3J31 - chains F and J of the 18 polymer chains in the assembly; structure by electron microscopy, 4.50 A resolution (low resolution: residue-level contacts below are approximate; hydrogen-bond / salt-bridge calls are withheld).

[Chain F (and J)]
Protein: Coat protein
From: Sulfolobus turreted icosahedral virus
Notes: chain J of this document is another copy of the same molecule, construct and numbering; everything in this record applies to it too
Reference sequence: Q6Q0J0 (Q6Q0J0_9VIRU); numbering as in UniProt (aligned over 1-345)
Chain sequence (345 residues; each row starts with the number of its first residue):
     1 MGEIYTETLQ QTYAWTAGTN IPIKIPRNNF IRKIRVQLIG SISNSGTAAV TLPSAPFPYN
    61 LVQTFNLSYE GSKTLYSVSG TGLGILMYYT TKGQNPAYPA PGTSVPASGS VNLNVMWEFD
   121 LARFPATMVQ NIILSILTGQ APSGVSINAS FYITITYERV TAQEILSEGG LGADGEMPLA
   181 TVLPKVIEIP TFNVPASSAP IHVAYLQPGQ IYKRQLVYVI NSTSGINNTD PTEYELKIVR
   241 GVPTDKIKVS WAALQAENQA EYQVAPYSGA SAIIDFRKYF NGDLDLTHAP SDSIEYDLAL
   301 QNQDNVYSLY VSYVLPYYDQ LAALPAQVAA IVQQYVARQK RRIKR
Not modelled in the structure: 1

[Chain F / chain J interface]
Contacting residue pairs (15; chain F residue first):
  Tyr-5(F) with Glu-70(J); Ser-72(J)
  Gln-10(F) with Asn-20(J); Ser-135(J)
  Pro-26(F) with Asn-131(J)
  Arg-27(F) with Gln-130(J)
  Asn-28(F) with Glu-70(J); Gly-71(J); Gln-130(J)
  Asn-29(F) with Glu-70(J)
  Thr-127(F) with Gln-130(J)
  Arg-159(F) with Glu-70(J); Glu-176(J)
  Thr-161(F) with Glu-176(J)
  Gln-163(F) with Asp-174(J)
Other interface residues (no listed pair), chain F (12 interface residues in all): Glu-7, Lys-24
Other interface residues (no listed pair), chain J (13 interface residues in all): Lys-24, Arg-27, Lys-73, Ala-173

[Overview]
12 residues of chain F face 13 of chain J across their interface.
Both chains are Coat protein (Sulfolobus turreted icosahedral virus). Entry 3J31 (Life in the extremes: atomic
structure of Sulfolobus Turreted Icosahedral Virus) was determined by electron microscopy (same publication as
4IL7).
